Entry 1ML5 (electron microscopy, 14.00 A resolution (very low resolution: no residue pairs are listed; an interface is given only as per-side residue counts)); this record covers chains B and Z of the 45 polymer chains in the assembly.

[Chain B]
Molecule: T-RNA(phe)
Source organism: Escherichia coli
Sequence (76 nucleotides; numbered 1 to 76; the number before each row is that of its first residue):
     1 GCGGAUUUAG CUCAGUUGGG AGAGCGCCAG ACUGAAXAUX UGGAGGUCXU GUGUUCGAUC
    61 CACAGAAUUC GCACCA
Modified positions: 2MG (2N-methylguanosine-5'-monophosphate) at position 10, H2U (5,6-dihydrouridine-5'-monophosphate) at position 16, H2U (5,6-dihydrouridine-5'-monophosphate) at position 17, M2G (N2-dimethylguanosine-5'-monophosphate) at position 26, OMC (o2'-methylycytidine-5'-monophosphate) at position 32, OMG (o2'-methylguanosine-5'-monophosphate) at position 34, YG (wybutosine) at position 37, PSU (pseudouridine-5'-monophosphate) at position 39, 5MC (5-methylcytidine-5'-monophosphate) at position 40, 7MG (7N-methyl-8-hydroguanosine-5'-monophosphate) at position 46, 5MC (5-methylcytidine-5'-monophosphate) at position 49, 5MU (5-methyluridine 5'-monophosphate) at position 54, PSU (pseudouridine-5'-monophosphate) at position 55, 1MA (6-hydro-1-methyladenosine-5'-monophosphate) at position 58

[Chain Z]
Molecule: Peptide chain release factor 2
Source organism: Escherichia coli
Reference sequence: P07012 (RF2_ECOLI); numbering as in UniProt (aligned over 1-365)
Amino-acid sequence (365 residues; numbered 1 to 365; the number before each row is that of its first residue):
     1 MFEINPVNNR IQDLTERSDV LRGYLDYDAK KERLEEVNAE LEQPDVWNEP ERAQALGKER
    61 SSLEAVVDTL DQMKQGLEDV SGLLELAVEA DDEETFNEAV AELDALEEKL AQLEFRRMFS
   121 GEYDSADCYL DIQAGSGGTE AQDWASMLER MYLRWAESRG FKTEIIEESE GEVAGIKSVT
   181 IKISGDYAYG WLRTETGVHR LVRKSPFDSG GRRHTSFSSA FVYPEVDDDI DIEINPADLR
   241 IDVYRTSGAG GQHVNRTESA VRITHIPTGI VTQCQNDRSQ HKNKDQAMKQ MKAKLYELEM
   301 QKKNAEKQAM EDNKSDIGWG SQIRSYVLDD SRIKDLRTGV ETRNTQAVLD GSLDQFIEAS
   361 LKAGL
Disordered / not traced: 1-3
Curated features (UniProtKB/Swiss-Prot):
  - motif: Gly250 to Gln252 (GGQ motif)
  - modified residue: Gln252 (N5-methylglutamine)
  - natural variant: Thr246 (T246A: In strain: BL21 and MRE-600)
  - mutagenesis: Arg200 (R200C: About 50% ribosome rescue activity with ArfA, initial rate), Ser205 (S205C: About 50% ribosome rescue activity with ArfA, initial rate; S205P: No longer forms a detectable complex with TnaC-stalled 70S ribosomes), Pro206 (P206T: No effect on ArfA rescue of stalled ribosomes), Phe221 to Tyr223 (About 5% ribosome rescue activity with ArfA, initial rate), Gln252 (Q252A: No change in complex formation with TnaC-stalled 70S ribosomes; Q252E: Loss of methylation. No longer allows ArfA to rescue stalled ribosomes), Gln322 to Ile323 (About 20% ribosome rescue activity with ArfA, initial rate)

[Interface between chain B and chain Z]
At this resolution (14 A) residue pairs are not listed: 5 residues of chain B and 10 of chain Z lie at the interface.

[Overview]
Chain B and chain Z form an interface of 5 and 10 residues respectively. Curated annotation (UniProt) lists 9
mutagenesis sites on chain Z.
Chain B is T-RNA(phe) and chain Z is Peptide chain release factor 2, both from Escherichia coli; the
structure, Structure of the E. coli ribosomal termination complex with release factor 2, was determined by
electron microscopy.
